Entry 4Z2N (X-ray diffraction, 1.92 A resolution); this record covers chain A.

== Chain A ==
Molecule: FACT complex subunit SPT16
Source organism: Homo sapiens
UniProt: Q9Y5B9 (SP16H_HUMAN); residue numbers follow UniProt; this construct covers 644-930
Sequence (287 residues; numbered 644 to 930; the number before each row is that of its first residue):
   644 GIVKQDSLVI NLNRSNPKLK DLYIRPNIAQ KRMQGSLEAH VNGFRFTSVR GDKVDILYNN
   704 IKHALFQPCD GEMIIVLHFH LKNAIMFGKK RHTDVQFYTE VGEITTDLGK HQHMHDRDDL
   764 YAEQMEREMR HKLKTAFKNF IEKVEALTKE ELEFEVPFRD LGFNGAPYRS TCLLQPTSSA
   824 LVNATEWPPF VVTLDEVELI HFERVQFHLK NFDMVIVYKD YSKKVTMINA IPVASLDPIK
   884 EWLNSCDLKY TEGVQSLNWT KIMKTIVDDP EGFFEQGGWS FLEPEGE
Disordered / not traced: 644-645, 745-757, 927-930
UniProt features mapped onto this chain:
  - modified residue: S650 (Phosphoserine), S658 (Phosphoserine), K732 (N6-acetyllysine), K786 (N6-acetyllysine), T903 (Phosphothreonine), K904 (N6-acetyllysine)
  - cross-link: K647 (Glycyl lysine isopeptide (Lys-Gly) (interchain with G-Cter in SUMO2))
  - natural variant: R734 (R734W: In NEDDFAC; uncertain significance)

== Summary ==
Chain A is FACT complex subunit SPT16 (Homo sapiens); the structure, Crystal structure of human FACT SPT16
middle domain, was determined by X-ray diffraction (same publication as 4Z2M).
